Entry 8YEM (X-ray diffraction, 2.74 A resolution); this record covers chains A and F of the 6 polymer chains in the assembly.

Chain A:
Name: Detyrosinated tubulin alpha-1B chain
Organism: Sus scrofa
Reference sequence: Q2XVP4 (TBA1B_PIG); residues 1-440 here = UniProt positions 1-440
Amino-acid sequence (440 residues; numbered 1 to 440; the number before each row is that of its first residue):
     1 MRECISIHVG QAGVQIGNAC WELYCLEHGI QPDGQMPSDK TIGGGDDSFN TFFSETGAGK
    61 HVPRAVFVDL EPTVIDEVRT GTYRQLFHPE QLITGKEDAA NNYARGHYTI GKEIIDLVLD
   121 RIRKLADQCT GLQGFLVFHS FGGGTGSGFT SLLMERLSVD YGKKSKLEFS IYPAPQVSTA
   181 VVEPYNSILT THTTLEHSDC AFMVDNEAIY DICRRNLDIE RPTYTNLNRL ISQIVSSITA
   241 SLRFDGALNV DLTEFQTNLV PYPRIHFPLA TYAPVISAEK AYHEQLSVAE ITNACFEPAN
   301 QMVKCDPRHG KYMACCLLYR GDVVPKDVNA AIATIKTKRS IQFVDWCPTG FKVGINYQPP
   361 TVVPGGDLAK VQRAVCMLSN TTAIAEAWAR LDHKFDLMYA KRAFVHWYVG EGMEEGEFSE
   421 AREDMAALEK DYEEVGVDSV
Unresolved in the structure: 438-440
UniProt features mapped onto this chain:
  - motif: M1 to C4 (MREC motif)
  - active site: E254
  - binding site (GTP): G10, Q11, A12, Q15, E71, A99, S140, G143, G144, T145, G146, T179, E183, N206, Y224, N228, L252
  - binding site (Mg(2+)): E71
  - modified residue: K40 (N6,N6,N6-trimethyllysine), S48 (Phosphoserine), S232 (Phosphoserine), Y282 (3'-nitrotyrosine), R339 (Omega-N-methylarginine), S439 (Phosphoserine)
  - cross-link (Glycyl lysine isopeptide (Lys-Gly)): K326 (interchain with G-Cter in ubiquitin), K370 (interchain with G-Cter in ubiquitin)
Ion coordination: Ca2+: D39, T41, G44, E55; Mg2+: E71 (together with GTP)
Residues lining bound ligands:
  - A1D6D (4-(2-chloranyl-6-fluoranyl-quinazolin-4-yl)-7-methoxy-1,3-dihydroquinoxalin-2-one): N101, T179, V181
  - GTP (guanosine-5'-triphosphate): V9, G10, Q11, A12, Q15, I16, D69, E71, D98, A99, A100, N101, S140, G142, G143, G144, T145, G146, I171, V177, S178, T179, E183, N206, Y224, L227, N228, I231

Chain F:
Name: Tubulin--tyrosine ligase
Organism: Gallus gallus
Notes: EC 6.3.2.25
Reference sequence: A0A8C9FGJ1 (A0A8C9FGJ1_PAVCR); residues 1-378 here = UniProt positions 1-378
Amino-acid sequence (380 residues; each row starts with the number of its first residue):
     1 MYTFVVRDEN SSVYAEVSRL LLATGQWKRL RKDNPRFNLM LGERNRLPFG RLGHEPGLVQ
    61 LVNYYRGADK LCRKASLVKL IKTSPELSES CTWFPESYVI YPTNLKTPVA PAQNGIRHLI
   121 NNTRTDEREV FLAAYNRRRE GREGNVWIAK SSAGAKGEGI LISSEASELL DFIDEQGQVH
   181 VIQKYLEKPL LLEPGHRKFD IRSWVLVDHL YNIYLYREGV LRTSSEPYNS ANFQDKTCHL
   241 TNHCIQKEYS KNYGRYEEGN EMFFEEFNQY LMDALNTTLE NSILLQIKHI IRSCLMCIEP
   301 AISTKHLHYQ SFQLFGFDFM VDEELKVWLI EVNGAPACAQ KLYAELCQGI VDVAISSVFP
   361 LADTGQKTSQ PTSIFIKLHH
Unresolved in the structure: 104-129, 150-160, 248-252, 362-371
Construct notes: expression tag (379-380)
Residues lining bound ligands: AMP-PCP (ACP; phosphomethylphosphonic acid adenylate ester): P95, I148, Q183, K184, Y185, L186, K198, D200, R202, R222, H239, L240, T241, N242, D318, M320, I330, E331, N333

Interface between chain A and chain F:
Residue-residue contacts (25):
  Q176(A) - P56(F)
  E207(A) - H54(F)  salt bridge
  E297(A) - H306(F)
  K304(A) - H54(F)
  C305(A) - H308(F)
  D306(A) - R66(F)
  D306(A) - L307(F)
  R308(A) - P300(F)  hydrogen bond (side chain-backbone)
  R308(A) - A301(F)  hydrogen bond (side chain-backbone)
  R308(A) - I302(F)
  R308(A) - S303(F)  hydrogen bond (side chain-backbone)
  R308(A) - L307(F)
  H309(A) - R66(F)  hydrogen bond (side chain-backbone)
  H309(A) - G67(F)
  H309(A) - A301(F)
  K338(A) - P300(F)
  S340(A) - P300(F)
  S340(A) - A301(F)
  E386(A) - G50(F)
  E386(A) - R66(F)  salt bridge
  R390(A) - G50(F)
  R390(A) - H54(F)  hydrogen bond
  H393(A) - R51(F)
  L397(A) - D33(F)
  E433(A) - R46(F)  salt bridge
Other interface residues (no listed pair), chain A (16 interface residues in all): P298
Other interface residues (no listed pair), chain F (16 interface residues in all): G53

Summary:
Chain A and chain F each contribute 16 residues to their interface; the contacts include 5 hydrogen bonds and
3 salt bridges. Polar contacts include E207(A)-H54(F), E386(A)-R66(F) and E433(A)-R46(F). Chain A binds GTP
and compound A1D6D. Bound to chain F: AMP-PCP.
Here chain A is Detyrosinated tubulin alpha-1B chain (Sus scrofa) and chain F is Tubulin--tyrosine ligase
(Gallus gallus). Entry 8YEM (Tubulin-RB3_SLD-TTL in complex with compound 9) was determined by X-ray
diffraction.
